Entry 3MGQ (X-ray diffraction, 2.65 A resolution); this record covers chains H and J of the 10 polymer chains in the assembly.

== Chain H ==
Protein: Histone H2B 1.1
From: Xenopus laevis
UniProtKB: P02281 (H2B11_XENLA); residues -2 to 122 here correspond to UniProt positions 2-126 (UniProt number = residue number + 4)
Chain sequence (125 residues; each row starts with the number of its first residue; numbers below 1 keep their minus sign (Pro-2 is residue -2)):
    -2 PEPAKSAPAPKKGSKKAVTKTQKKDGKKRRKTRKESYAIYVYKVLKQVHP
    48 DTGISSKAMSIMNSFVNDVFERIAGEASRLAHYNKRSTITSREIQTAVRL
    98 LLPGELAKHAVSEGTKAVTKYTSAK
Disordered / not traced: -2 to 23
Curated features (UniProtKB/Swiss-Prot):
  - modified residue: Lys2 (N6-acetyllysine), Lys9 (N6-acetyllysine), Ser11 (Phosphoserine), Lys12 (N6-acetyllysine), Lys17 (N6-acetyllysine)
  - glycosylation: Ser109 (O-linked (GlcNAc) serine)
  - cross-link: Lys117 (Glycyl lysine isopeptide (Lys-Gly) (interchain with G-Cter in ubiquitin))
Ion coordination: Ni2+ site 1 near His79 (its only coordinating residue here); Ni2+ site 2 near His106 (its only coordinating residue here)
What the authors report for this chain:
  - Ni2+ coordination: His46

== Chain J ==
Molecule: 147-nt DNA strand
Sequence (147 nucleotides; numbered -73 to 73; the number before each row is that of its first residue; numbers below 1 keep their minus sign (DA-73 is residue -73)):
   -73 ATCAATATCCACCTGCAGATACTACCAAAAGTGTATTTGGAAACTGCTCC
   -23 ATCAAAAGGCATGTTCAGCTGGATTCCAGCTGAACATGCCTTTTGATGGA
    27 GCAGTTTCCAAATACACTTTTGGTAGTATCTGCAGGTGGATATTGAT
Ion coordination: Ni2+ site 1 near DG-56 (its only coordinating residue here); Ni2+ site 2: DG-35, DG-34; Ni2+ site 3 near DG-34 (its only coordinating residue here); Ni2+ site 4 near DG-6 (its only coordinating residue here); Ni2+ site 5 near DG-3 (its only coordinating residue here); Ni2+ site 6 near DG5 (its only coordinating residue here); Ni2+ site 7 near DG8 (its only coordinating residue here); Ni2+ site 8 near DG14 (its only coordinating residue here); Ni2+ site 9: DG24, DG25; Ni2+ site 10 near DG27 (its only coordinating residue here); Ni2+ site 11 near DA29 (its only coordinating residue here); Ni2+ site 12 near DG48 (its only coordinating residue here); 3 more Ni2+ sites not listed

== How chain H and chain J interact ==
Contacting residue pairs - 18 pairs, chain H then chain J:
  Lys25(H) with DA-47(J), phosphate contact; DT31(J), salt bridge to the phosphate
  Arg26(H) with DG30(J), phosphate contact; DT31(J), phosphate contact
  Arg27(H) with DG30(J), hydrogen bond to the sugar
  Lys28(H) with DA-47(J), sugar contact
  Thr29(H) with DG30(J), hydrogen bond to the phosphate
  Tyr39(H) with DT-54(J), phosphate contact
  Gly50(H) with DT-54(J), phosphate contact
  Ile51(H) with DT-54(J), phosphate contact
  Ser52(H) with DA-55(J), phosphate contact
  Ser53(H) with DA-55(J), hydrogen bond to the phosphate
  Arg83(H) with DG-34(J), phosphate contact; DA-33(J), salt bridge to the phosphate
  Ser84(H) with DG-35(J), hydrogen bond to the phosphate; DG-34(J), hydrogen bond to the phosphate
  Thr85(H) with DG-35(J), hydrogen bond to the phosphate; DG-34(J), hydrogen bond to the phosphate
Interface residues without a listed pair, chain H (15 interface residues in all): Arg30, Lys82
Interface residues without a listed pair, chain J (11 interface residues in all): DA-46, DA-45, DA29

== Summary ==
15 residues of chain H and 11 residues of chain J are in contact, with 7 hydrogen bonds and 2 salt bridges.
Polar pairs include Arg27(H)-DG30(J), Thr29(H)-DG30(J) and Ser53(H)-DA-55(J). DG-35(J) and DG-34(J) form the
Ni2+ site 2. The Ni2+ site 9 is built by DG24(J) and DG25(J). The paper reports Ni2+ coordination by His46(H).
Here chain H is Histone H2B 1.1 (Xenopus laevis) and chain J is a 147-nt DNA strand. Entry 3MGQ (Binding of
Nickel ions to the Nucleosome Core Particle) was determined by X-ray diffraction, deposited together with
3MGP, 3MGR and 3MGS.
